PDB entry 7WWU | electron microscopy, 3.50 A resolution | chains A and B of the 10 polymer chains in the assembly

[Chain A]
Name: Csy1
Organism: Vibrio phage ICP1_2011_A
UniProtKB: M1R2X3 (M1R2X3_9CAUD); numbering as in UniProt (aligned over 1-179)
Chain sequence (200 residues; row label = number of the first residue in the row; numbers below 1 keep their minus sign (Met-20 is residue -20)):
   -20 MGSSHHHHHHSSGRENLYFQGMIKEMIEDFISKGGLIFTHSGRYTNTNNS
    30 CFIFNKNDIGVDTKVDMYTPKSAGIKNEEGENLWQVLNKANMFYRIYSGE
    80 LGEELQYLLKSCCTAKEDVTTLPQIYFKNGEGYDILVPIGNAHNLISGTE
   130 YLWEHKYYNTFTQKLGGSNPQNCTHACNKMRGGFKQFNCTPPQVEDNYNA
Not modelled in the structure: -20 to 0
Construct notes: initiating methionine (-20); expression tag (-19 to 0)

[Chain B]
Name: Csy2
Organism: Vibrio phage ICP1_2011_A
UniProtKB: M1QWL5 (M1QWL5_9CAUD); numbering as in UniProt (aligned over 1-248)
Chain sequence (269 residues; numbered -20 to 248; the number before each row is that of its first residue; numbers below 1 keep their minus sign (Met-20 is residue -20)):
   -20 MGSSHHHHHHSSGRENLYFQGMRKFIIVKNVKVDGINAKSSDITVGMPPA
    30 TTFCGLGETMSIKTGIVVKAVSYGSVKFEVRGSRFNTSVTKFAWQDRGNG
    80 GKANNNSPIQPKPLADGVFTLCFEVEWEDCAEVLVDKVTNFINTARIAGG
   130 TIASFNKPFVKVAKDAEELASVKNAMMPCYVVVDCGVEVNIFEDAVNRKL
   180 QPMVNGYKKLEKIVDNKHMRDKFTPAYLATPTYTMIGYKMVSNVDNFDQA
   230 LWQYGENTKVKTIGGIYND
Not modelled in the structure: -20 to 0
Construct notes: initiating methionine (-20); expression tag (-19 to 0)

[Interface between chain A and chain B]
Pairs across the interface - 58 pairs, chain A then chain B:
  Tyr23(A) - Asp21(B)
  Thr24(A) - Asp21(B)
  Thr24(A) - Gln89(B)
  Ile32(A) - Glu190(B)
  Ile32(A) - Leu207(B)  hydrophobic
  Glu96(A) - Ile192(B)
  Glu96(A) - Val193(B)
  Glu96(A) - Asp194(B)
  Val98(A) - His197(B)
  Val98(A) - Met198(B)  hydrophobic
  Thr99(A) - His197(B)
  Gln103(A) - Arg199(B)  hydrogen bond
  Tyr105(A) - Glu37(B)
  Tyr105(A) - Thr38(B)
  Lys107(A) - Glu37(B)
  Tyr112(A) - Ile41(B)
  Asp113(A) - Pro204(B)
  Asp113(A) - Tyr206(B)
  Ile114(A) - Pro204(B)
  Ile114(A) - Ala205(B)  hydrophobic
  Ile114(A) - Tyr206(B)
  Leu115(A) - Tyr186(B)  hydrophobic
  Leu115(A) - Tyr206(B)
  Val116(A) - Ala208(B)
  Pro117(A) - Tyr186(B)
  Ile118(A) - Leu207(B)  hydrophobic
  Ile118(A) - Ala208(B)
  Ile118(A) - Thr209(B)
  Ile118(A) - Pro210(B)
  His122(A) - Phe171(B)
  Asn123(A) - Phe171(B)
  Asn123(A) - Tyr212(B)
  Leu124(A) - Ile22(B)  hydrophobic
  Ser126(A) - Phe171(B)
  Tyr130(A) - Glu172(B)
  Tyr130(A) - Val175(B)  hydrophobic
  Tyr130(A) - Asn176(B)  hydrogen bond
  Phe140(A) - Val24(B)  hydrophobic
  Phe140(A) - Arg63(B)
  Phe140(A) - Phe64(B)  hydrophobic
  Thr141(A) - Phe64(B)
  Thr141(A) - Asn65(B)  hydrogen bond (backbone-side chain)
  Gln142(A) - Asn65(B)
  Gln165(A) - Val24(B)
  Phe166(A) - Val24(B)
  Phe166(A) - Gln180(B)
  Asn167(A) - Gln180(B)  hydrogen bond (backbone-side chain)
  Cys168(A) - Val24(B)
  Cys168(A) - Gly25(B)
  Cys168(A) - Met26(B)
  Cys168(A) - Gln180(B)  hydrogen bond
  Pro170(A) - Ser54(B)
  Pro170(A) - Tyr217(B)  hydrophobic
  Pro171(A) - Tyr159(B)
  Gln172(A) - Lys56(B)  hydrogen bond
  Gln172(A) - Tyr159(B)  hydrogen bond (backbone-side chain)
  Val173(A) - Val55(B)
  Val173(A) - Tyr159(B)  hydrophobic
Other interface residues (no listed pair), chain A (42 interface residues in all): His19, Ser20, Asn25, Ile104, Phe106, Gly119, Thr139, Lys143, Gly145, Thr169
Other interface residues (no listed pair), chain B (47 interface residues in all): Cys33, Gly34, Phe57, Val59, Ile88, Pro181, Thr203, Tyr233, Thr237

[Overview]
Chain A and chain B form an interface of 42 and 47 residues respectively; the contacts include 7 hydrogen
bonds. Polar contacts include Gln103(A)-Arg199(B), Tyr130(A)-Asn176(B) and Thr141(A)-Asn65(B).
Here chain A is Csy1 and chain B is Csy2, both from Vibrio phage ICP1_2011_A. Entry 7WWU (ICP1 Csy complex)
was determined by electron microscopy together with 7WKO, 7WKP and 7WWV from the same study.
